PDB entry 4IO0 | X-ray diffraction, 2.90 A resolution | chain A

== Chain A ==
Molecule: Soluble epoxide hydrolase
From: Bacillus megaterium
Notes: EC 3.2.2.10
UniProt: G9BEX6 (G9BEX6_BACME); residue numbers follow UniProt; this construct covers 1-287
Chain sequence (304 residues; each row starts with the number of its first residue; numbers below 1 keep their minus sign (Gly-16 is residue -16)):
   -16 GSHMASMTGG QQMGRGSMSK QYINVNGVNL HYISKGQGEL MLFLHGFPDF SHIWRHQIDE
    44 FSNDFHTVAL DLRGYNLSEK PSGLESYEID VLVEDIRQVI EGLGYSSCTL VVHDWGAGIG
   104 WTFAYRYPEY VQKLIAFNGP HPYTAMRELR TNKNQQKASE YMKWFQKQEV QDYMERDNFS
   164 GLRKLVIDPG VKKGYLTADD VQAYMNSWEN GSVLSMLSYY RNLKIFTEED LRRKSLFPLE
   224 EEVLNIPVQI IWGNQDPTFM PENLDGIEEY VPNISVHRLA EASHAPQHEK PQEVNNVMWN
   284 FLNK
Unresolved in the structure: -16 to -1
Construct notes: expression tag (-16 to 0); engineered mutation Ala128 (Phe in G9BEX6)
Small-molecule neighbours: (2R)-3-(naphthalen-1-yloxy)propane-1,2-diol (RN1): Asp97, Trp98, Pro123, Ala128, Leu132, Gln138, Ser142, Tyr144, Met145, Tyr203, Leu206, Leu219, Phe220, Thr241, Phe242, Asn246
Reported in the primary citation:
  - conformationally variable residues: Trp98, Leu132, Phe209 (from molecular simulation)
  - mutagenesis - F128A (42-fold), L132A, M145A: increased catalytic activity on NGE
  - catalytic residues: Phe30, Asp97, Trp98, His267 (by similarity / conservation)
  - catalytic residues: Tyr144 (proposed by the authors, not directly observed)
  - mutagenesis - M145F: decreased catalytic activity on PGE
  - mutagenesis - M145F: decreased catalytic activity on NGE
  - mutagenesis - H267F: abolished catalytic activity

== Overview ==
Ligands of chain A: (2R)-3-(naphthalen-1-yloxy)propane-1,2-diol. From the paper: catalytic residues Phe30,
Asp97 and Trp98 among others; F128A, L132A and M145A increase catalytic activity on NGE; 5 substitutions were
tested in all.
Chain A is Soluble epoxide hydrolase (Bacillus megaterium); the structure, Crystal structure of F128A mutant
of an epoxide hydrolase from Bacillus megaterium complexed with its product ..., was determined by X-ray
diffraction, deposited together with 4NZZ, 4O08 and 4INZ.
